Entry 4DR1 (X-ray diffraction, 3.60 A resolution); this record covers chains A and E of the 21 polymer chains in the assembly.

# Chain A
Molecule: 16S rRNA
Organism: Thermus thermophilus
Sequence (1522 nucleotides; row label = number of the first residue in the row; note: 42 numbers in that range are skipped by the numbering (no residue carries them; nothing is unmodelled there); a row labelled like 190A-190L holds insertion residues (190A, then the next letters in order); numbering starts at 0):
     0 UUUGUUGGAGAGUUUGAUCCUGGCUCAGGGUGAACGCUGGCGGCGUGCCU
    50 AAGACAUGCAAGUCGUGCGGG
    73 CCGCGGGGUUUU
    88 ACUCCG
    95 UGGUC
   101 AGCGGCGGACGGGUGAGUAACGCGUGGGU
  129A G
   130 ACCUACCCGGAAGAGGGGGACAACCCGGGGAAACUCGGGCUAAUCCCCCA
   180 UGUGGACCCGC
190A-190L CCCUUGGGGUGU
   191 GUCCAAAGGGCUUU
   216 GCCCGCUUCCGGAUGGGCCCGCGUCCCAUCAGCUAGUUGGUGGGGUAAUG
   266 GCCCACCAAGGCGACGACGGGUAGCCGGUCUGAGAGGAUGGCCGGCCACA
   316 GGGGCACUGAGACACGGGCCCCACUCCUACGGGAGGCAGCAGUUAGGAAU
   366 CUUCCGCAAUGGGCGCAAGCCUGACGGAGCGACGCCGCUUGGAGGAAGAA
   416 GCCCUUCGGGGUGUAAACUCCUGAA
   442 CCCGGGACGAAACCCCCGACGA
   474 GGGGACUGACGGUACCGGG
   494 GUAAUAGCGCCGGCCAACUCCGUGCCAGCAGCCGCGGUAAUACGGAGGGC
   544 GCGAGCGUUACCCGGAUUCACUGGGCGUAAAGGGCGUGUAGGCGGCCUGG
   594 GGCGUCCCAUGUGAAAGACCACGGCUCAACCGUGGGGGAGCGUGGGAUAC
   644 GCUCAGGCUAGACGGUGGGAGAGGGUGGUGGAAUUCCCGGAGUAGCGGUG
   694 AAAUGCGCAGAUACCGGGAGGAACGCCGAUGGCGAAGGCAGCCACCUGGU
   744 CCACCCGUGACGCUGAGGCGCGAAAGCGUGGGGAGCAAACCGGAUUAGAU
   794 ACCCGGGUAGUCCACGCCCUAAACGAUGCGCGCUAGGUCUCUGGGUCU
   848 CCUGGGGGCCGAAGCUAACGCGUUAAGCGCGCCGCCUGGGGAGUACGGCC
   898 GCAAGGCUGAAACUCAAAGGAAUUGACGGGGGCCCGCACAAGCGGUGGAG
   948 CAUGUGGUUUAAUUCGAAGXAACGCGAAGAACCUUACCAGGCCUUGACAU
   998 GCUAGG
 1003A G
  1004 AACCCGGGUGAAAGCCUGGGGUGCCCC
1030A-1030D GCGA
  1031 GGGGAGCCCUAGCACAGGUGCUGCAUGGCCGUCGUCAGCUCGUGCCGUGA
  1081 GGUGUUGGGUUAAGUCCCGCAACGAGCGCAACCCCCGCCGUUAGUUGCCA
  1131 GCGGUUCGGCCGGGCACUCUAACGGGACUGCCCGCGAAA
  1171 GCGGGAGGAAGGAGGGGACGACGUCUGGUCAGCAUGGCCCUUACGGCCUG
  1221 GGCGACACACGUGCUACAAUGCCCACUACAAAGCGAUGCCACCCGGCAAC
  1271 GGGGAGCUAAUCGCAAAAAGGUGGGCCCAGUUCGGAUUGGGGUCUGCAAC
  1321 CCGACCCCAUGAAGCCGGAAUCGCUAGUAAUCGCGGAUCAG
 1361A C
  1362 CAUGCCGCGGUGAAUACGUUCCCGGGCCUUGUACACACXGCCXGUXACGC
  1412 CAUGGGAGCGGGCUCUACCCGAAGUCGCCGGG
  1446 AGCCUACGGG
  1459 CAGGCGCCGAGGGUAGGGCCCGUGACUGGGGCGAAGUCGUAACAAGGUAG
  1509 CUGUACCGGAAGGUGCGGCUGGAUCCACUCCUUUCU
Not modelled in the structure: 0-4, 1534-1538
Differences from the reference sequence: conflict C1534 (A2157 in M26923.1), A1535 (C2158 in M26923.1)
Modified residues: PSU (pseudouridine-5'-monophosphate) at position 516, 7MG (7N-methyl-8-hydroguanosine-5'-monophosphate) at position 527, M2G (N2-dimethylguanosine-5'-monophosphate) at position 966, 5MC (5-methylcytidine-5'-monophosphate) at position 967, 2MG (2N-methylguanosine-5'-monophosphate) at position 1207, 5MC (5-methylcytidine-5'-monophosphate) at position 1400, 4OC (4n,o2'-methylcytidine-5'-monophosphate) at position 1402, 5MC (5-methylcytidine-5'-monophosphate) at position 1404, 5MC (5-methylcytidine-5'-monophosphate) at position 1407, UR3 (3-methyluridine-5'-monophoshate) at position 1498, MA6 (6N-dimethyladenosine-5'-monophoshate) at position 1518, MA6 (6N-dimethyladenosine-5'-monophoshate) at position 1519, PSU (pseudouridine-5'-monophosphate) at position 1540, PSU (pseudouridine-5'-monophosphate) at position 1541
Ion coordination: Mg2+ site 1 near U5 (its only coordinating residue here); Mg2+ site 2 near G21 (its only coordinating residue here); Mg2+ site 3 near G22 (its only coordinating residue here); Mg2+ site 4: G46, G394; Mg2+ site 5: C48, G115; Mg2+ site 6: C58, U387; Mg2+ site 7: A59, U387; Mg2+ site 8: G61, U62, G105; Mg2+ site 9 near G70 (its only coordinating residue here); Mg2+ site 10 near U90 (its only coordinating residue here); Mg2+ site 11 near C92 (its only coordinating residue here); Mg2+ site 12 near G107 (its only coordinating residue here); 102 more Mg2+ sites not listed

# Chain E
Protein: 30S ribosomal protein S5
Organism: Thermus thermophilus
UniProtKB: Q5SHQ5 (RS5_THET8); numbering as in UniProt (aligned over 1-162)
Amino-acid sequence (162 residues; row label = number of the first residue in the row):
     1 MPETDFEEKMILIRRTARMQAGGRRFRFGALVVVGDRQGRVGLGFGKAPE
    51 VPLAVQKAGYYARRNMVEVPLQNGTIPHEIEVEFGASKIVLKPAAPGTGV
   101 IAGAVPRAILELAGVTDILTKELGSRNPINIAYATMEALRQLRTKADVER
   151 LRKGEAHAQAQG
Not modelled in the structure: 1-4, 155-162

# How chain A and chain E interact
Contacting residue pairs (75; chain A residue first):
  U5(A) with Ala95(E), base contact
  G6(A) with Ala94(E), base contact; Ala95(E), hydrogen bond to the base; Thr98(E), hydrogen bond to the base; Leu119(E), sugar contact
  G7(A) with Lys92(E), hydrogen bond to the base; Leu119(E), sugar contact; Thr120(E), hydrogen bond to the sugar; Lys121(E), base contact
  A8(A) with Ile101(E), sugar contact; Ala102(E), hydrogen bond to the sugar; Gly103(E), sugar contact; Arg107(E), base contact; Thr120(E), sugar contact
  G9(A) with Lys121(E), salt bridge to the phosphate; Glu122(E), hydrogen bond to the phosphate; Arg126(E), salt bridge to the phosphate
  A10(A) with Arg126(E), phosphate contact
  G15(A) with Ala17(E), base contact; Met19(E), sugar contact; Arg24(E), hydrogen bond to the sugar
  A16(A) with Thr16(E), sugar contact; Ala17(E), hydrogen bond to the sugar
  U17(A) with Arg14(E), phosphate contact
  C18(A) with Arg14(E), salt bridge to the phosphate; Asn127(E), hydrogen bond to the phosphate
  C19(A) with Ala86(E), phosphate contact; Ser125(E), hydrogen bond to the phosphate; Asn127(E), phosphate contact; Asn130(E), hydrogen bond to the phosphate
  U20(A) with Ala86(E), phosphate contact
  G558(A) with Lys121(E), phosphate contact
  A559(A) with Lys121(E), salt bridge to the phosphate; Arg126(E), salt bridge to the phosphate
  U560(A) with Leu123(E), sugar contact
  A864(A) with Gly85(E), phosphate contact
  U921(A) with Arg18(E), sugar contact; Met19(E), hydrogen bond to the sugar
  G922(A) with Met19(E), sugar contact; Gln20(E), sugar contact; Ala21(E), sugar contact
  A923(A) with Ala21(E), phosphate contact
  C1069(A) with Arg25(E), hydrogen bond to the sugar
  U1070(A) with Arg18(E), salt bridge to the phosphate; Gln20(E), phosphate contact; Arg25(E), hydrogen bond to the phosphate
  C1071(A) with Arg27(E), salt bridge to the phosphate; Pro49(E), sugar contact
  U1073(A) with Lys57(E), salt bridge to the phosphate
  G1074(A) with Tyr60(E), hydrogen bond to the phosphate; Tyr61(E), hydrogen bond to the phosphate
  G1077(A) with Lys47(E), hydrogen bond to the base
  U1078(A) with Ile129(E), sugar contact; Asn130(E), hydrogen bond to the sugar; Tyr133(E), sugar contact
  G1079(A) with Arg14(E), hydrogen bond to the phosphate; Lys47(E), salt bridge to the phosphate; Tyr133(E), hydrogen bond to the phosphate
  A1080(A) with Arg14(E), salt bridge to the phosphate; Thr16(E), hydrogen bond to the phosphate; Ala17(E), sugar contact; Phe45(E), phosphate contact; Lys47(E), phosphate contact
  G1081(A) with Thr16(E), hydrogen bond to the phosphate; Ala17(E), phosphate contact; Arg18(E), phosphate contact; Arg27(E), salt bridge to the phosphate
  G1082(A) with Arg27(E), salt bridge to the phosphate
  C1192(A) with Arg25(E), hydrogen bond to the base
  U1194(A) with Gly22(E), sugar contact
  A1396(A) with Met19(E), base contact
  C1397(A) with Arg24(E), salt bridge to the phosphate
  A1398(A) with Met19(E), base contact; Gly22(E), base contact; Gly23(E), base contact
Also at the interface, not in a pair above, chain A (37 interface residues in all): G1072, G1193
Also at the interface, not in a pair above, chain E (44 interface residues in all): Ala48, Phe84, Lys88, Pro96, Gly97

# Summary
37 residues of chain A face 44 of chain E across their interface; the contacts include 23 hydrogen bonds and
13 salt bridges. Polar pairs include G6(A)-Ala95(E), G6(A)-Thr98(E) and G7(A)-Lys92(E). G46(A) and G394(A)
coordinate Mg2+ site 4. C48(A) and G115(A) coordinate Mg2+ site 5.
Here chain A is 16S rRNA and chain E is 30S ribosomal protein S5, both from Thermus thermophilus. Entry 4DR1
(Crystal structure of the apo 30S ribosomal subunit from Thermus thermophilus (HB8)) was determined by X-ray
diffraction, deposited together with 4DR2, 4DR3, 4DR4, 4DR5, 4DR6 and 4DR7.
